Entry 1QAQ (X-ray diffraction, 2.80 A resolution); this record covers chain A.

== Chain A ==
Name: Ermc' rRNA methyltransferase
Organism: Bacillus subtilis
Notes: EC 2.1.1.48
UniProt: P13956 (ERM_BACSU); residues 1-244 here = UniProt positions 1-244
Amino-acid sequence (244 residues; numbered 1 to 244; the number before each row is that of its first residue):
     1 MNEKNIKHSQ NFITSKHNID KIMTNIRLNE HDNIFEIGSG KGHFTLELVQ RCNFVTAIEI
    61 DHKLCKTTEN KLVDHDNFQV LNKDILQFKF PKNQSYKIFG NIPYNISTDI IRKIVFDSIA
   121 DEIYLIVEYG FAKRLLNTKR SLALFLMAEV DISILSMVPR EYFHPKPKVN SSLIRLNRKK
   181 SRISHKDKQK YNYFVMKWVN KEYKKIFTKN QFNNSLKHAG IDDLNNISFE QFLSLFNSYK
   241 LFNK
Disordered / not traced: 1-8
Sequence notes: conflict K168 (Arg in P13956)
Curated features (UniProtKB/Swiss-Prot):
  - binding site (S-adenosyl-L-methionine): N11, I13, G38, E59, D84, N101
  - mutagenesis: N11 (N11A: Reduces activity about 3-fold), N101 (N101A: Decreases affinity for S-adenosyl-L-methionine 4-fold. Reduces activity by 90%), Y104 (Y104A: Loss of activity), T108 (T108A: Decreases affinity for S-adenosyl-L-methionine 8-fold. Reduces activity by 99%), R112 (R112A: Reduces activity by 90%; R112D: Decreases affinity for S-adenosyl-L-methionine 5-fold. Decreases affinity for RNA 6-fold. Reduces activity by 99%), K133 (K133A: Reduces activity by about 80%), R134 (R134A: Decreases affinity for S-adenosyl-L-methionine 7-fold. Decreases affinity for RNA about 4-fold. Reduces activity by over 99%. May severely impair protein folding), R140 (R140A: Decreases affinity for S-adenosyl-L-methionine 7-fold. Reduces activity by about 85%), P165 (P165A: Decreases affinity for S-adenosyl-L-methionine 6-fold. Reduces activity by about 96%), K166 (K166A: Decreases affinity for RNA about 6-fold)
Residues lining bound ligands: sinefungin (SFG): Q10, N11, F12, I13, E36, I37, G38, S39, G40, H43, F44, I58, E59, I60, D61, L64, K83, D84, I85, N101, P103, I106

== Overview ==
Ligands of chain A: sinefungin. From UniProt: 6 S-adenosyl-L-methionine-binding residues and 10 mutagenesis
sites.
Chain A is Ermc' rRNA methyltransferase (Bacillus subtilis); the structure, The structure of the rRNA
methyltransferase ermc': implications for the reaction mechanism, was determined by X-ray diffraction (same
publication as 1QAM, 1QAN and 1QAO).
